5M37 - chains A and B of the 4 polymer chains in the assembly; structure by X-ray diffraction, 2.35 A resolution.

# Chain A (and B)
Protein: 14-3-3 protein zeta/delta
Source organism: Homo sapiens
Notes: chain B of this document is another copy of the same molecule, construct and numbering; everything in this record applies to it too
UniProt: P63104 (1433Z_HUMAN); residue numbers follow UniProt; this construct covers 1-230
Chain sequence (230 residues; row label = number of the first residue in the row):
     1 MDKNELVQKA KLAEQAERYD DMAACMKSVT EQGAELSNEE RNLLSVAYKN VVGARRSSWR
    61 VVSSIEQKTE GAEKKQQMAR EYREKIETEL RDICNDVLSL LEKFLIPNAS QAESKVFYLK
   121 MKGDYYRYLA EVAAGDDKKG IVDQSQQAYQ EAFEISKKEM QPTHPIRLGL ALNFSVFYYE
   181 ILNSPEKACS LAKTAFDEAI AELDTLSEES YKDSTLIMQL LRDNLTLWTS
Residues lining bound ligands:
  - 9SZ ((1R,5S,9S,16R,20R,24S,28S,35R)-3,22-Bis(dihydroxyphosphoryloxy)tridecacyclo[22.14.1.15,20.19,16.128,35.02,23.04,21.06,19.08,17.010,15.025,38.027,36.029,34]dotetraconta-2(23),3,6,8(17),10,12,14,18,21,25,27(36),29,31,33,37-pentadecaene), molecule 1: Trp-59, Arg-60, Ser-63, Ser-64, Gln-67, Tyr-179, Glu-180, Asn-183
  - 9SZ, molecule 2: Lys-138, Asn-183, Pro-185
  - benzoic acid (BEZ): Phe-196, Thr-215, Met-218, Gln-219, Arg-222
From the paper describing this entry:
  - binding site for 9SZ: Lys-74

# Interface between chain A and chain B
Pairs across the interface (35):
  Glu-5(A) / Met-78(B)
  Gln-8(A) / Met-78(B)
  Lys-9(A) / Met-78(B)
  Leu-12(A) / Ile-65(B)  hydrophobic
  Leu-12(A) / Met-78(B)  hydrophobic
  Leu-12(A) / Ala-79(B)  hydrophobic
  Leu-12(A) / Tyr-82(B)  hydrophobic
  Ala-13(A) / Tyr-82(B)
  Gln-15(A) / Val-61(B)
  Ala-16(A) / Ser-58(B)  hydrogen bond (backbone-side chain)
  Ala-16(A) / Tyr-82(B)  hydrophobic
  Arg-18(A) / Ser-58(B)
  Arg-18(A) / Tyr-82(B)  hydrogen bond
  Arg-18(A) / Lys-85(B)
  Arg-18(A) / Ile-86(B)
  Arg-18(A) / Glu-89(B)  salt bridge
  Asp-21(A) / Tyr-82(B)  hydrogen bond
  Asp-21(A) / Lys-85(B)  salt bridge
  Ser-58(A) / Ala-16(B)  hydrogen bond (side chain-backbone)
  Ser-58(A) / Arg-18(B)
  Val-61(A) / Gln-15(B)
  Val-62(A) / Ala-16(B)  hydrophobic
  Ile-65(A) / Leu-12(B)  hydrophobic
  Met-78(A) / Glu-5(B)
  Met-78(A) / Gln-8(B)
  Met-78(A) / Lys-9(B)
  Met-78(A) / Leu-12(B)
  Tyr-82(A) / Lys-9(B)
  Tyr-82(A) / Leu-12(B)  hydrophobic
  Tyr-82(A) / Ala-13(B)
  Tyr-82(A) / Arg-18(B)  hydrogen bond
  Tyr-82(A) / Asp-21(B)  hydrogen bond
  Lys-85(A) / Lys-9(B)
  Lys-85(A) / Asp-21(B)  salt bridge
  Glu-89(A) / Arg-18(B)  salt bridge
Other interface residues (no listed pair), chain A (21 interface residues in all): Arg-55, Lys-75, Ala-79, Ile-86
Other interface residues (no listed pair), chain B (20 interface residues in all): Arg-55, Val-62

# Overview
21 residues of chain A and 20 residues of chain B are in contact; the contacts include 6 hydrogen bonds and 4
salt bridges. Among the polar pairs are Arg-18(A)/Glu-89(B), Asp-21(A)/Lys-85(B) and Ala-16(A)/Ser-58(B).
Bound to chain A: compound 9SZ and benzoic acid. The paper reports a binding site for 9SZ at Lys-74(A).
Chain A and chain B are both 14-3-3 protein zeta/delta (Homo sapiens); the structure, The molecular tweezer
CLR01 stabilizes a disordered protein-protein interface, was determined by X-ray diffraction (same publication
as 5M35 and 5M36).
